Entry 3STG (X-ray diffraction, 2.20 A resolution); this record covers chains A and D of the 4 polymer chains in the assembly.

# Chain A (and D)
Name: 2-dehydro-3-deoxyphosphooctonate aldolase
Organism: Neisseria meningitidis
Notes: EC 2.5.1.55; chain D of this document is another copy of the same molecule, construct and numbering; everything in this record applies to it too
UniProt: Q9JZ55 (KDSA_NEIMB); aligned to UniProt positions 1-268 over residues 1-268 (the alignment contains insertions or deletions, so no single offset holds)
Sequence (268 residues; each row starts with the number of its first residue):
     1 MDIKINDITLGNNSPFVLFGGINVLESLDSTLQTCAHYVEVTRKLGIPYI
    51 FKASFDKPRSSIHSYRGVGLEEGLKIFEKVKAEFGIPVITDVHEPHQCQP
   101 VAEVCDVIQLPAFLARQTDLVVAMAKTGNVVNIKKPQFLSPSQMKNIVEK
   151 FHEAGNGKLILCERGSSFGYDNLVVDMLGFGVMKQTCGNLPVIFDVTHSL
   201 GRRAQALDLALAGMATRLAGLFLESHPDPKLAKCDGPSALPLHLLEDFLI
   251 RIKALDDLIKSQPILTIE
Unresolved in the structure: 229-236 (chain D: 228-237)
Differences from the reference sequence: engineered mutation Pro-58 (Ala in Q9JZ55)

# Interface between chain A and chain D
Residue-residue contacts - 7 pairs, chain A then chain D:
  Phe-168(A) / Gly-169(D)
  Phe-168(A) / Tyr-170(D)  hydrophobic
  Gly-169(A) / Phe-168(D)
  Gly-169(A) / Gly-169(D)
  Tyr-170(A) / Phe-168(D)
  Tyr-170(A) / Asn-172(D)
  Asn-172(A) / Tyr-170(D)

# Overview
The chain A/chain D interface involves 4 residues from each chain.
Chain A and chain D are both 2-dehydro-3-deoxyphosphooctonate aldolase (Neisseria meningitidis); the
structure, Crystal structure of A58P, DEL(N59), and loop 7 truncated mutant of 3-deoxy-D-manno-octulosonate
8-phosphate synthase (KDO8PS) from ..., was determined by X-ray diffraction (same publication as 3STC, 3STE
and 3STF).
